Entry 4E2C (X-ray diffraction, 2.80 A resolution); this record covers chains A and B.

# Chain A (and B)
Protein: chimeric WzzB Chain length determinant protein
Organism: Shigella flexneri
Notes: fragment: Periplasmic domain; chain B of this document is another copy of the same molecule, construct and numbering; everything in this record applies to it too
UniProt: chimeric construct of P37792, Q04866: residues 55-255 from P37792 (WZZB_SHIFL) positions 55-255 (same numbers); residues 256-291 from Q04866 positions 256-291 (same numbers)
Chain sequence (245 residues; row label = number of the first residue in the row):
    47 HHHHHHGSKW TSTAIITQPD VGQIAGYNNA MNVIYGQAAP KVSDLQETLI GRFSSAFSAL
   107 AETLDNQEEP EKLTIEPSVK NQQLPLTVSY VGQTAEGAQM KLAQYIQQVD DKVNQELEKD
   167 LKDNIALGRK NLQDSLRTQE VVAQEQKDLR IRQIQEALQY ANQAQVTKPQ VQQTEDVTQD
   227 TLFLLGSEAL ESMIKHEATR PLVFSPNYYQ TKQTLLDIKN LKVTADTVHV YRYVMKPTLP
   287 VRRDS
Unresolved in the structure: 47-54, 126-129 (chain B: 47-54, 126-129, 291)
Sequence notes: expression tag (47-54)

# How chain A and chain B interact
Pairs across the interface (72):
  Ile61(A) with Ala105(B), hydrophobic
  Asp66(A) with Arg98(B), salt bridge; Asp166(B)
  Val67(A) with Tyr81(B); Asp166(B); Asn170(B)
  Gly68(A) with Asp166(B), hydrogen bond (backbone-side chain); Asn170(B)
  Gln69(A) with Asp166(B), hydrogen bond (backbone-side chain)
  Ala71(A) with Asn170(B)
  Asn75(A) with Asn177(B), hydrogen bond
  Pro131(A) with Ser101(B)
  Arg196(A) with Asp226(B), salt bridge
  Lys214(A) with Ala210(B)
  Pro215(A) with Phe229(B), hydrophobic; Leu230(B), hydrophobic
  Gln218(A) with Gln216(B); Val217(B); Gln218(B), hydrogen bond (backbone-backbone); Gln219(B)
  Gln219(A) with Gln219(B)
  Thr220(A) with Val217(B); Gln219(B), hydrogen bond (side chain-backbone); Thr220(B); Glu221(B); Asp222(B), hydrogen bond (side chain-backbone); Val223(B); Thr227(B)
  Glu221(A) with Glu221(B); Asp222(B)
  Asp222(A) with Thr224(B), hydrogen bond; Asp226(B)
  Leu231(A) with Asp226(B); Phe229(B), hydrophobic
  Glu234(A) with Gln209(B); Ala210(B)
  Ala235(A) with Ala210(B); Phe229(B), hydrophobic
  Ser238(A) with Gln205(B), hydrogen bond (side chain-backbone); Tyr206(B); Gln209(B), hydrogen bond
  Met239(A) with Tyr206(B), hydrophobic; Asp226(B)
  His242(A) with Gln205(B)
  Arg246(A) with Gln225(B); Asp226(B), salt bridge
  Pro247(A) with Leu195(B), hydrophobic; Arg198(B); Gln225(B)
  Leu248(A) with Leu195(B)
  Tyr255(A) with Val188(B), hydrophobic; Gln192(B); Leu195(B)
  Gln259(A) with Thr184(B), hydrogen bond; Gln185(B); Val188(B)
  Leu262(A) with Thr184(B); Val187(B), hydrophobic
  Asp263(A) with Thr184(B), hydrogen bond
  Asn266(A) with Asp180(B), hydrogen bond; Arg183(B), hydrogen bond
  Arg278(A) with Arg98(B)
  Val280(A) with Ser101(B); Ala102(B), hydrophobic; Ala105(B), hydrophobic
  Met281(A) with Ala105(B); Thr109(B)
  Thr284(A) with Asn112(B)
  Leu285(A) with Asn112(B), hydrogen bond (backbone-side chain)
  Pro286(A) with Asn112(B)
  Val287(A) with Asn112(B), hydrogen bond (backbone-side chain); Glu114(B)
Also at the interface, not in a pair above, chain A (44 interface residues in all): Asn74, Ile200, Val217, Val223, Glu237, Lys241, Thr245
Also at the interface, not in a pair above, chain B (45 interface residues in all): Glu108, Gln113, Glu162, Leu173, Ser181, Gln199, Val212

# Summary
The interface between chain A and chain B involves 44 residues on one side and 45 on the other; the contacts
include 15 hydrogen bonds and 3 salt bridges. Polar pairs include Asp66(A)-Arg98(B), Arg196(A)-Asp226(B) and
Arg246(A)-Asp226(B).
Chain A and chain B are both chimeric WzzB Chain length determinant protein (Shigella flexneri); the
structure, Crystal Structure of the periplasmic domain of the chimeric LPS O-antigen chain length regulator
protein, was determined by X-ray diffraction together with 4E29, 4E2H and 4E2L from the same study.
